3CSI - chains C and D; structure by X-ray diffraction, 1.90 A resolution.

Chain C (and D):
Name: Glutathione S-transferase P
Organism: Homo sapiens
Notes: EC 2.5.1.18; chain D of this document is another copy of the same molecule, construct and numbering; everything in this record applies to it too
UniProtKB: P09211 (GSTP1_HUMAN); residues 1-209 here correspond to UniProt positions 2-210 (UniProt number = residue number + 1)
Chain sequence (209 residues; numbered 1 to 209; the number before each row is that of its first residue):
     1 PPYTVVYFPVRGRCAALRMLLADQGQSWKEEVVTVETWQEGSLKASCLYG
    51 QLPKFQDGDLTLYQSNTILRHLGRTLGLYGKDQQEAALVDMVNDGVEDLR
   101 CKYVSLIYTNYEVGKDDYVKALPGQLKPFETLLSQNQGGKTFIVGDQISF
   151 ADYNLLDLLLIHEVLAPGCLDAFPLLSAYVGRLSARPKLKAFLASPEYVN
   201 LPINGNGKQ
Sequence notes: engineered mutation V104 (Ile105 in P09211), V113 (Ala114 in P09211)
Residues lining bound ligands: glutathione / Chlorambucil-Glutathione Conjugate: Y7, F8, P9, V10, R13, T34, V35, W38, K44, G50, Q51, L52, P53, Q64, S65, N66, Y108, G205

How chain C and chain D interact:
Contacting residue pairs (55; chain C residue first):
  L48(C) - M91(D)  hydrophobic
  L48(C) - P128(D)
  Y49(C) - M91(D)  hydrogen bond (side chain-backbone)
  Y49(C) - V92(D)
  Y49(C) - G95(D)
  Y49(C) - P128(D)  hydrophobic
  Y49(C) - F129(D)
  L60(C) - Q84(D)
  L60(C) - L88(D)  hydrophobic
  Y63(C) - M91(D)  hydrogen bond (backbone-side chain)
  Q64(C) - D94(D)
  Q64(C) - G95(D)
  Q64(C) - D98(D)  hydrogen bond
  N66(C) - D94(D)
  T67(C) - A87(D)
  T67(C) - D90(D)  hydrogen bond (side chain-backbone)
  T67(C) - M91(D)  hydrogen bond (side chain-backbone)
  T67(C) - D94(D)  hydrogen bond
  R70(C) - R70(D)
  R70(C) - D90(D)
  H71(C) - A87(D)
  R74(C) - Y79(D)  hydrogen bond
  R74(C) - Q83(D)
  R74(C) - A86(D)
  R74(C) - A87(D)
  R74(C) - D90(D)  salt bridge
  T75(C) - Q83(D)
  Y79(C) - R74(D)  hydrogen bond
  Q83(C) - R74(D)  hydrogen bond (side chain-backbone)
  Q83(C) - T75(D)
  Q84(C) - L60(D)
  A86(C) - R74(D)
  A87(C) - L62(D)  hydrophobic
  A87(C) - T67(D)
  A87(C) - H71(D)
  A87(C) - R74(D)
  L88(C) - L60(D)  hydrophobic
  D90(C) - T67(D)  hydrogen bond (backbone-side chain)
  D90(C) - R70(D)
  D90(C) - R74(D)  salt bridge
  M91(C) - L48(D)  hydrophobic
  M91(C) - Y49(D)  hydrogen bond (backbone-side chain)
  M91(C) - Y63(D)  hydrogen bond (side chain-backbone)
  M91(C) - Q64(D)
  M91(C) - T67(D)  hydrogen bond (backbone-side chain)
  V92(C) - Y49(D)
  D94(C) - Q64(D)
  D94(C) - N66(D)
  D94(C) - T67(D)  hydrogen bond
  G95(C) - Y49(D)
  G95(C) - Q64(D)
  D98(C) - Q64(D)  hydrogen bond
  P128(C) - L48(D)
  P128(C) - Y49(D)  hydrophobic
  F129(C) - Y49(D)
Other interface residues (no listed pair), chain C (28 interface residues in all): T61, L62, L132
Other interface residues (no listed pair), chain D (28 interface residues in all): T61, L132

Summary:
Chain C and chain D each contribute 28 residues to their interface; the contacts include 15 hydrogen bonds and
2 salt bridges. Among the polar pairs are R74(C)-D90(D), Y49(C)-M91(D) and Y63(C)-M91(D). Ligands of chain C:
glutathione / Chlorambucil-Glutathione Conjugate.
Both chains are Glutathione S-transferase P (Homo sapiens). Entry 3CSI (Crystal Structure of the Glutathione
Transferase Pi allelic variant*C, I104V/A113V, in complex with the Chlorambucil-Glutathione Conjugate) was
determined by X-ray diffraction together with 3CSH and 3CSJ from the same study.
